PDB entry 9S44 | X-ray diffraction, 2.15 A resolution | chain A

Chain A:
Protein: NAD-dependent protein deacetylase sirtuin-2
From: Homo sapiens
Notes: EC 2.3.1.286, 2.3.1.-
UniProtKB: Q8IXJ6 (SIR2_HUMAN); numbering as in UniProt (aligned over 56-356)
Amino-acid sequence (302 residues; each row starts with the number of its first residue):
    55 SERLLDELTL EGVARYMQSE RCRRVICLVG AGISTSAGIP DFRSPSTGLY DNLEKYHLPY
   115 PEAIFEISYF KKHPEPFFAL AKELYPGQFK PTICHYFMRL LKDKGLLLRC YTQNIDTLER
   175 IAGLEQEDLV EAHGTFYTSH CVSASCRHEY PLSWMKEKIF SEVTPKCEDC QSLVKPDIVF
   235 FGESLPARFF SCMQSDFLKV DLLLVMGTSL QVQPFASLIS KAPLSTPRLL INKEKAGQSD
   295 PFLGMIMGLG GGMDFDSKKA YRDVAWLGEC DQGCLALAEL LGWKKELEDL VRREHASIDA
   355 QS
Disordered / not traced: 101-116, 297-303
Sequence notes: expression tag (55)
Bound ions: Zn2+: Cys195, Cys200, Cys221, Cys224
Curated features (UniProtKB/Swiss-Prot):
  - active site: His187 (Proton acceptor)
  - binding site (NAD(+)): Ala85 to Thr89, Asp95 to Arg97, Gln167 to Asp170, Thr262, Ser263, Asn286 to Glu288, Cys324
  - binding site (Zn(2+)): Cys195, Cys200, Cys221, Cys224
  - modified residue (Phosphoserine): Ser100, Ser207
  - mutagenesis: Arg97 (R97A: No effect on deacetylase activity), Ser98 (S98A: Inhibits deacetylase activity), Ser100 (S100A: Reduces deacetylase activity), Glu116 (E116A: Reduces binding for the peptide inhibitor S2iL5), Glu120 (E120A: Reduces binding for the peptide inhibitor S2iL5), Gln167 (Q167A: Reduces deacetylase activity. Inhibits the block of entry to chromosome condensation and subsequent hyperploidy cell formation in response to mitotic stress ...), Asn168 (N168A: Abolishes deacetylation of alpha-tubulin. Inhibits deacetylation of histone H3 at 'Lys-18' ...), Asp170 (D170A/N: Reduces deacetylase activity), His187 (H187Y/A: Inhibits deacetylase activity toward histone, alpha-tubulin, FZR1 and CDC20. No effect on CDK2-dependent phosphorylation ...), Phe244 (F244A: Strongly reduces binding for the peptide inhibitor S2iL5), Gln265 (Q265A: Reduces binding for the peptide inhibitor S2iL5), Ser271 (S271A: Reduces binding for the peptide inhibitor S2iL5), 5 further mutagenesis entries in UniProt

Overview:
The Zn2+ site is built by Cys195, Cys200, Cys221 and Cys224. UniProt lists active-site residue His187, 18
NAD+-binding residues, 4 Zn2+-binding residues and 17 mutagenesis sites.
Chain A is NAD-dependent protein deacetylase sirtuin-2 (Homo sapiens); the structure, Human Histone
Deacetylase SIRT2, was determined by X-ray diffraction together with 9S46 and 9S48 from the same study.
